PDB entry 3VSR | X-ray diffraction, 2.00 A resolution | chain A

# Chain A
Molecule: Beta-fructofuranosidase
Notes: EC 3.2.1.26
UniProtKB: Q8VW87 (Q8VW87_9MICC); residues 37-532 here = UniProt positions 37-532
Chain sequence (496 residues; numbered 37 to 532; the number before each row is that of its first residue):
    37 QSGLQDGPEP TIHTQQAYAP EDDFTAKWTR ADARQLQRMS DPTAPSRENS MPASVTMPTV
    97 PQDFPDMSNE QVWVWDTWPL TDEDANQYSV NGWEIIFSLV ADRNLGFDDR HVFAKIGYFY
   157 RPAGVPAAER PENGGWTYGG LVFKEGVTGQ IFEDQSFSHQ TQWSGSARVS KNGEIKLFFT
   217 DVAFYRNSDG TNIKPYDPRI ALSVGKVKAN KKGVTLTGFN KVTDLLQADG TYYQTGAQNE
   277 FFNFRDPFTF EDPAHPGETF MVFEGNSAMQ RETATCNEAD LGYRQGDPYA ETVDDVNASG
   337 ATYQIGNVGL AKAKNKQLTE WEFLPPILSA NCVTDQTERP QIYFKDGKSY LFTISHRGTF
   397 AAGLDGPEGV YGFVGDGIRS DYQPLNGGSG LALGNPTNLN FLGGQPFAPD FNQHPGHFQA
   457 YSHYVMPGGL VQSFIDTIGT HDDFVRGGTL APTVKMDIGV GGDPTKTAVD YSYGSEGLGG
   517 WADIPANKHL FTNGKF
Unresolved in the structure: 37-39
Disulfide bonds: Cys-312/Cys-368

# Summary
Chain A is Beta-fructofuranosidase; the structure, Microbacterium saccharophilum K-1 beta-fructofuranosidase
catalytic domain, was determined by X-ray diffraction together with 3VSS from the same study.
